PDB entry 7SOA | electron microscopy, 3.10 A resolution | chains H and A of the 3 polymer chains in the assembly

== Chain H ==
Name: S2L20 Fab heavy chain
Source organism: Homo sapiens
Notes: antibody fragment or engineered binder
Chain sequence (121 residues; each row starts with the number of its first residue):
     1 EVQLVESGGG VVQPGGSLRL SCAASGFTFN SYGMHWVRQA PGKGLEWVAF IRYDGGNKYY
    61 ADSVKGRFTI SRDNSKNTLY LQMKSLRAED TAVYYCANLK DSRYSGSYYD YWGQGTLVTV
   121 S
Disulfides: Cys-22/Cys-96

== Chain A ==
Name: Spike glycoprotein
Source organism: Severe acute respiratory syndrome coronavirus 2
UniProtKB: P0DTC2 (SPIKE_SARS2); aligned to UniProt positions 1-1206 over residues 1-1206 (the alignment contains insertions or deletions, so no single offset holds)
Chain sequence (1275 residues; numbered 1 to 1275; the number before each row is that of its first residue):
     1 MFVFLVLLPL VSSQCVNLRT RTQLPPAYTN SFTRGVYYPD KVFRSSVLHS TQDLFLPFFS
    61 NVTWFHAIHV SGTNGTKRFD NPVLPFNDGV YFASTEKSNI IRGWIFGTTL DSKTQSLLIV
   121 NNATNVVIKV CEFQFCNDPF LDVYYHKNNK SWMESGVYSS ANNCTFEYVS QPFLMDLEGK
   181 QGNFKNLREF VFKNIDGYFK IYSKHTPINL VRDLPQGFSA LEPLVDLPIG INITRFQTLL
   241 ALHRSYLTPG DSSSGWTAGA AAYYVGYLQP RTFLLKYNEN GTITDAVDCA LDPLSETKCT
   301 LKSFTVEKGI YQTSNFRVQP TESIVRFPNI TNLCPFGEVF NATRFASVYA WNRKRISNCV
   361 ADYSVLYNSA SFSTFKCYGV SPTKLNDLCF TNVYADSFVI RGDEVRQIAP GQTGKIADYN
   421 YKLPDDFTGC VIAWNSNNLD SKVGGNYNYR YRLFRKSNLK PFERDISTEI YQAGSKPCNG
   481 VEGFNCYFPL QSYGFQPTNG VGYQPYRVVV LSFELLHAPA TVCGPKKSTN LVKNKCVNFN
   541 FNGLTGTGVL TESNKKFLPF QQFGRDIADT TDAVRDPQTL EILDITPCSF GGVSVITPGT
   601 NTSNQVAVLY QGVNCTEVPV AIHADQLTPT WRVYSTGSNV FQTRAGCLIG AEHVNNSYEC
   661 DIPIGAGICA SYQTQTNSRR RARSVASQSI IAYTMSLGAE NSVACSNNSI AIPTNFTISV
   721 TTEILPVSMT KTSVDCTMYI CGDSTECSNL LLQYGSFCTQ LNRALTGIAV EQDKNTQEVF
   781 AQVKQIYKTP PIKDFGGFNF SQILPDPSKP SKRSPIEDLL FNKVTLADAG FIKQYGDCLG
   841 DIAARDLICA QKFNGLTVLP PLLTDEMIAQ YTSALLAGTI CSGWTFGAGP ALQIPFPMQM
   901 AYRFNGIGVT QNVLYENQKL IANQFNSAIG KIQDSLSSTP SALGKLQNVV NQNAQALNTL
   961 VKQLSSNFGA ISSVLNDILS RLDKPEAEVQ IDRLITGRLQ SLQTYVTQQL IRAAEIRASA
  1021 NLAATKMSEC VLGQSKRVDF CGKGYHLMSF PQSAPHGVVF LHVTYVPAQE KNFTTAPAIC
  1081 HDGKAHFPRE GVFVSNGTHW FVTQRNFYEP QIITTDNTFV SGNCDVVIGI VNNTVYDPLQ
  1141 PELDSFKEEL DKYFKNHTSP DVDLGDISGI NASVVNIQKE IDRLNEVAKN LNESLIDLQE
  1201 LGKYEQGSGY IPEAPRDGQA YVRKDGEWVL LSTFLGRSLE VLFQGPGSGG LNDIFEAQKI
  1261 EWHEGSGHHH HHHHH
Unresolved in the structure: 1-13, 20-22, 70-77, 146-149, 175-183, 243-260, 305-1275
Differences from the reference sequence: variant Arg-19 (Thr in P0DTC2), Asp-142 (Gly in P0DTC2), Gly-156 (Arg158 in P0DTC2), Arg-450 (Leu452 in P0DTC2), Lys-476 (Thr478 in P0DTC2), Gly-612 (Asp614 in P0DTC2), Arg-679 (Pro681 in P0DTC2), Cys-705 (Tyr707 in P0DTC2), Pro-815 (Phe817 in P0DTC2), Cys-881 (Thr883 in P0DTC2), Pro-890 (Ala892 in P0DTC2), Pro-897 (Ala899 in P0DTC2), Pro-940 (Ala942 in P0DTC2), Asn-948 (Asp950 in P0DTC2), Pro-985 (Val987 in P0DTC2); expression tag (1207-1275)
Disulfides: Cys-15/Cys-136, Cys-131/Cys-164, Cys-289/Cys-299
Covalent attachments: N-acetylglucosamine (NAG) linked to Asn-61, Asn-122, Asn-163, Asn-232, Asn-280
Curated features (UniProtKB/Swiss-Prot):
  - glycosylation: Asn-17 (N-linked (GlcNAc...) (complex) asparagine), Asn-61 (N-linked (GlcNAc...) (hybrid) asparagine), Asn-74 (N-linked (GlcNAc...) (complex) asparagine), Asn-122 (N-linked (GlcNAc...) (hybrid) asparagine), Asn-149 (N-linked (GlcNAc...) (complex) asparagine), Thr-676 (O-linked (GlcNAc...) threonine)
What the authors report for this chain:
  - conformationally variable residues (loop rearrangement): Ser-151 to Ser-159

== Interface between chain H and chain A ==
Contacting residue pairs - 28 pairs, chain H then chain A:
  Gly-26(H) / Pro-26(A)
  Phe-27(H) / Pro-26(A)  hydrophobic
  Phe-27(H) / Tyr-28(A)
  Thr-28(H) / Tyr-28(A)
  Thr-28(H) / Thr-63(A)  hydrogen bond
  Ser-31(H) / Pro-85(A)
  Ser-31(H) / Asn-87(A)  hydrogen bond (backbone-side chain)
  Ser-31(H) / Tyr-267(A)
  Tyr-32(H) / Pro-85(A)
  Arg-52(H) / Asp-88(A)  salt bridge
  Tyr-53(H) / Asn-87(A)
  Tyr-53(H) / Asp-88(A)
  Tyr-53(H) / Leu-268(A)  hydrogen bond (side chain-backbone)
  Ser-102(H) / Thr-108(A)
  Ser-102(H) / Thr-109(A)
  Ser-102(H) / Thr-234(A)  hydrogen bond (backbone-side chain)
  Ser-102(H) / Arg-235(A)
  Arg-103(H) / Thr-234(A)
  Ser-105(H) / Pro-85(A)
  Ser-105(H) / Asn-87(A)
  Gly-106(H) / Pro-85(A)
  Gly-106(H) / Thr-234(A)
  Gly-106(H) / Arg-235(A)
  Ser-107(H) / Arg-235(A)  hydrogen bond (backbone-side chain)
  Tyr-108(H) / Val-83(A)  hydrophobic
  Tyr-108(H) / Arg-235(A)
  Tyr-109(H) / Pro-82(A)
  Tyr-109(H) / Val-83(A)
Also at the interface, not in a pair above, chain H (19 interface residues in all): Glu-1, Asn-30, Asp-54, Lys-100, Asp-101
Also at the interface, not in a pair above, chain A (18 interface residues in all): Gln-23, Pro-25, Asn-61, Leu-84

== In short ==
19 residues of chain H face 18 of chain A across their interface; the contacts include 5 hydrogen bonds and 1
salt bridge. Polar pairs include Arg-52(H)/Asp-88(A), Thr-28(H)/Thr-63(A) and Ser-31(H)/Asn-87(A). Covalently
linked N-acetylglucosamine: at Asn-61(A), Asn-122(A), Asn-163(A), Asn-232(A) and Asn-280(A). The paper reports
conformational variability at Ser-151(A).
Here chain H is S2L20 Fab heavy chain (Homo sapiens) and chain A is Spike glycoprotein (Severe acute
respiratory syndrome coronavirus 2). Entry 7SOA (SARS-CoV-2 S NTD B.1.617.2 delta variant + S2L20 Local
Refinement) was determined by electron microscopy (same publication as 7SOD).
